PDB entry 1DJW | X-ray diffraction, 2.45 A resolution | chain A

== Chain A ==
Protein: Phosphoinositide-specific phospholipase C, isozyme DELTA1
Organism: Rattus norvegicus
Notes: EC 3.1.4.11; engineered mutation(s): DELTA(1-132) DELETION VARIANT
UniProt: P10688 (PLCD1_RAT); residues 133-756 here = UniProt positions 133-756
Amino-acid sequence (624 residues; row label = number of the first residue in the row):
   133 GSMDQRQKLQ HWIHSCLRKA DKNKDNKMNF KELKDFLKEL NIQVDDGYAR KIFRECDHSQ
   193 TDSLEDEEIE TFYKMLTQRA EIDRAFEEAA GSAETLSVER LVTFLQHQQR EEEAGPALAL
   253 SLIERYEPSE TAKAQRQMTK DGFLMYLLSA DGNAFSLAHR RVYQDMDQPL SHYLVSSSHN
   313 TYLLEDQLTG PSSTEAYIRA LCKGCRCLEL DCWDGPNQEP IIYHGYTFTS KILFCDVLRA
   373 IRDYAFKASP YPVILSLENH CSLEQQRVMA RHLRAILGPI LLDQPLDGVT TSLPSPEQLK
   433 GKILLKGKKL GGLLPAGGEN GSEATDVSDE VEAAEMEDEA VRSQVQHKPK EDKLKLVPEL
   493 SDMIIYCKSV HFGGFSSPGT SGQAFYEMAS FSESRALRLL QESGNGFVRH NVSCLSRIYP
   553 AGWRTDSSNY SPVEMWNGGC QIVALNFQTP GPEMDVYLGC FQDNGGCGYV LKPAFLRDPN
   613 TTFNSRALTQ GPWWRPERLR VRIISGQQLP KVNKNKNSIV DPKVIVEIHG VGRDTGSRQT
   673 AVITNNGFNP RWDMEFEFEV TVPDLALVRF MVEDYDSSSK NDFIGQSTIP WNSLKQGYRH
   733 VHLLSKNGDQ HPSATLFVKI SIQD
Disordered / not traced: 133-199, 443-486
Metal / ion sites: Ca2+ site 1: Asn-312, Glu-341, Asp-343, Glu-390 (together with INOSITOL-2-METHYLENE-1); Ca2+ site 2: Ile-651, Asp-653, Asn-677; Ca2+ site 3: Asp-653, Asp-706, Tyr-707
Small-molecule neighbours: INOSITOL-2-METHYLENE-1 (CIP; inositol-2-methylene-1,2-cyclic-monophosphate): His-311, Asn-312, Tyr-314, Glu-341, Asp-343, His-356, Glu-390, Arg-549, Tyr-551
UniProt features mapped onto this chain:
  - active site: His-311, His-356
  - binding site (Ca(2+)): Asp-153, Asn-155, Asp-157, Lys-159, Glu-164, Asp-189, Ser-191, Thr-193, Ser-195, Glu-200, Asn-312, Glu-341, Asp-343, Glu-390, Ile-651, Asp-653, Asn-677, Asp-706, Tyr-707, Asp-708
  - binding site (substrate): Lys-438, Lys-440, Ser-522, Arg-549
  - modified residue: Thr-457 (Phosphothreonine), Ser-460 (Phosphoserine)
  - glycosylation: Ser-191 (O-linked (GlcNAc) serine), Thr-193 (O-linked (GlcNAc) threonine)
  - natural variant: Ile-412 (I412M: In SHR), Thr-423 (T423S: In SHR), Val-463 (V463D: In SHR), Gly-668 (G668A: In SHR)
  - mutagenesis: His-311 (H311A: Lowers activity 10000-fold), Asn-312 (N312A: Lowers activity 10000-fold), Leu-320 (L320A: Lowers activity 3-fold), Glu-341 (E341A/H/Q: Lowers activity 200000-fold), Asp-343 (D343A: Lowers activity 1000-fold; D343R: Lowers activity 100000-fold), His-356 (H356A: Lowers activity 1000-fold), Phe-360 (F360A: Lowers activity 4-fold), Glu-390 (E390A/H/K: Lowers activity 1000-fold; E390Q: Lowers activity 200-fold), Lys-438 (K438A: Lowers activity very slightly), Lys-440 (K440A: No effect on activity towards phosphatidylinositol 4-monophosphate. Lowers activity 5-fold towards phosphatidylinositol 4,5-bisphosphate), Ser-522 (S522A: Lowers activity 10000-fold), Arg-549 (R549A: Lowers activity 600-fold), 2 further mutagenesis entries in UniProt
What the authors report for this chain:
  - binding site for INOSITOL-2-METHYLENE-1: Asn-312, Glu-341, Asp-343, Glu-390, Arg-549
  - Ca2+ coordination: Asn-312, Glu-341, Asp-343, Glu-390
  - catalytic residues: His-311, Glu-341, His-356, Glu-390, His-392 (proposed by the authors, not directly observed)
  - mutagenesis - H311A (1000-fold): decreased catalytic activity (citing earlier work)
  - specificity-determining residues: Arg-549 (citing earlier work)
  - specificity-determining residues: Glu-341 (proposed by the authors, not directly observed)

== Overview ==
Bound to chain A: INOSITOL-2-METHYLENE-1. Asn-312, Glu-341, Asp-343 and Glu-390 coordinate Ca2+ site 1. The
Ca2+ site 2 is built by Ile-651, Asp-653 and Asn-677. From UniProt: active-site residues His-311 and His-356,
20 Ca2+-binding residues, 4 substrate-binding residues and 14 mutagenesis sites. From the paper: catalytic
residues His-311, Glu-341 and His-356 among others; H311A reduces catalytic activity.
Chain A is Phosphoinositide-specific phospholipase C, isozyme DELTA1 (Rattus norvegicus); the structure,
Phosphoinositide-specific phospholipase C-DELTA1 from rat complexed with
inositol-2-methylene-1,2-cyclic-monophosphonate, was determined by X-ray diffraction, deposited together with
1DJX, 1DJY and 1DJZ.
